PDB entry 5NHT | X-ray diffraction, 3.20 A resolution | chains H and P of the 5 polymer chains in the assembly

== Chain H ==
Molecule: HLA class I histocompatibility antigen, A-2 alpha chain
Source organism: Homo sapiens
Notes: engineered mutation(s): A245V
Reference sequence: P01892 (1A02_HUMAN); residues 1-276 here correspond to UniProt positions 25-300 (UniProt number = residue number + 24)
Amino-acid sequence (276 residues; row label = number of the first residue in the row):
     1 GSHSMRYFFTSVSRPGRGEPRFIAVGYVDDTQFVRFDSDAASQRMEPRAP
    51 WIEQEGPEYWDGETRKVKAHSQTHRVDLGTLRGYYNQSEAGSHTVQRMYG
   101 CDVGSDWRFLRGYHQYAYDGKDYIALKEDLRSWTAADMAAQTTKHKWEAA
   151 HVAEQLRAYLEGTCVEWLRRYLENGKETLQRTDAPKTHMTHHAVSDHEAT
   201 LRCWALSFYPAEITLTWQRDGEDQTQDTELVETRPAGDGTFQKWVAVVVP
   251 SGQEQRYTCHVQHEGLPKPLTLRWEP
Unresolved in the structure: 276
Disulfide bonds: Cys101-Cys164, Cys203-Cys259
Sequence notes: conflict Val245 (Ala269 in P01892)

== Chain P ==
Molecule: Melanoma antigen recognized by T-cells 1
Notes: engineered mutation(s): A27L
Amino-acid sequence (10 residues; numbered 1 to 10; the number before each row is that of its first residue):
     1 ELAGIGILTV

== Chain H / chain P interface ==
Residue-residue contacts - 45 pairs, chain H then chain P:
  Met5(H) - Glu1(P)
  Tyr7(H) - Glu1(P)
  Tyr7(H) - Leu2(P)  hydrophobic
  Phe9(H) - Leu2(P)  hydrophobic
  Met45(H) - Leu2(P)  hydrophobic
  Tyr59(H) - Glu1(P)
  Glu63(H) - Glu1(P)
  Glu63(H) - Leu2(P)  hydrogen bond (side chain-backbone)
  Lys66(H) - Glu1(P)  salt bridge
  Lys66(H) - Leu2(P)  hydrogen bond (side chain-backbone)
  Lys66(H) - Ala3(P)
  Val67(H) - Leu2(P)
  His70(H) - Ala3(P)
  His70(H) - Ile7(P)
  Thr73(H) - Ile7(P)
  Thr73(H) - Leu8(P)
  Thr73(H) - Thr9(P)
  Val76(H) - Thr9(P)
  Asp77(H) - Thr9(P)
  Asp77(H) - Val10(P)  hydrogen bond (side chain-backbone)
  Thr80(H) - Val10(P)
  Leu81(H) - Val10(P)  hydrophobic
  Tyr84(H) - Val10(P)  hydrogen bond (side chain-backbone)
  Tyr99(H) - Leu2(P)
  Tyr99(H) - Ala3(P)  hydrogen bond (side chain-backbone)
  Tyr99(H) - Ile7(P)  hydrophobic
  Tyr116(H) - Val10(P)
  Thr143(H) - Val10(P)  hydrogen bond (side chain-backbone)
  Lys146(H) - Leu8(P)
  Lys146(H) - Thr9(P)  hydrogen bond (side chain-backbone)
  Trp147(H) - Leu8(P)  hydrogen bond (side chain-backbone)
  Trp147(H) - Thr9(P)
  Trp147(H) - Val10(P)  hydrophobic
  Ala150(H) - Leu8(P)  hydrophobic
  Val152(H) - Gly6(P)
  Val152(H) - Ile7(P)
  Val152(H) - Leu8(P)  hydrophobic
  Gln155(H) - Ile5(P)
  Gln155(H) - Gly6(P)  hydrogen bond (side chain-backbone)
  Leu156(H) - Gly6(P)
  Tyr159(H) - Glu1(P)  hydrogen bond (side chain-backbone)
  Tyr159(H) - Leu2(P)
  Tyr159(H) - Ala3(P)
  Trp167(H) - Glu1(P)  hydrogen bond
  Tyr171(H) - Glu1(P)  hydrogen bond (side chain-backbone)
Other interface residues (no listed pair), chain H (29 interface residues in all): Arg97, Tyr123
Other interface residues (no listed pair), chain P (10 interface residues in all): Gly4

== Overview ==
29 residues of chain H face 10 of chain P across their interface, with 12 hydrogen bonds and 1 salt bridge.
Polar pairs include Lys66(H)-Glu1(P), Glu63(H)-Leu2(P) and Lys66(H)-Leu2(P).
Chain H is HLA class I histocompatibility antigen, A-2 alpha chain (Homo sapiens) and chain P is Melanoma
antigen recognized by T-cells 1; the structure, human 199.54-16 TCR in complex with Melan-A/MART-1 (26-35)
peptide and HLA-A2, was determined by X-ray diffraction.
